4II8 - chain A; structure by X-ray diffraction, 1.88 A resolution.

== Chain A ==
Molecule: Lysozyme C
Organism: Gallus gallus
Notes: EC 3.2.1.17
UniProtKB: P00698 (LYSC_CHICK); residues 1-129 here correspond to UniProt positions 19-147 (UniProt number = residue number + 18)
Amino-acid sequence (129 residues; numbered 1 to 129; the number before each row is that of its first residue):
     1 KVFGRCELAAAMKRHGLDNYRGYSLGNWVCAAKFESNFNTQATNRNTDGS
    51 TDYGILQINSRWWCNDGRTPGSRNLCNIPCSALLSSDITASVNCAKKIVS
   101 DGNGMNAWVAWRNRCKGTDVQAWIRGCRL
Cystine bridges: Cys-6/Cys-127, Cys-30/Cys-115, Cys-64/Cys-80, Cys-76/Cys-94
Residues lining bound ligands: phenylmethanol (010): Glu-35, Asp-52, Leu-56, Gln-57, Ile-58, Asn-59, Trp-63, Ile-98, Ala-107, Trp-108, Val-109
Curated features (UniProtKB/Swiss-Prot):
  - active site: Glu-35, Asp-52
  - binding site (substrate): Asp-101

== Summary ==
Chain A binds phenylmethanol. UniProt lists active-site residues Glu-35 and Asp-52 and substrate-binding
residue Asp-101.
Chain A is Lysozyme C (Gallus gallus); the structure, Lysozyme with Benzyl alcohol, was determined by X-ray
diffraction, deposited together with 4R0F, 4EOF, 4DC4 and 4D9Z.
